7BAH - chains A and B of the 4 polymer chains in the assembly; structure by X-ray diffraction, 1.89 A resolution.

Chain A (and B):
Protein: Antiviral innate immune response receptor RIG-I
Organism: Homo sapiens
Notes: EC 3.6.4.13; chain B of this document is another copy of the same molecule, construct and numbering; everything in this record applies to it too
Reference sequence: O95786 (DDX58_HUMAN); residues 802-925 here = UniProt positions 802-925
Chain sequence (127 residues; numbered 799 to 925; the number before each row is that of its first residue):
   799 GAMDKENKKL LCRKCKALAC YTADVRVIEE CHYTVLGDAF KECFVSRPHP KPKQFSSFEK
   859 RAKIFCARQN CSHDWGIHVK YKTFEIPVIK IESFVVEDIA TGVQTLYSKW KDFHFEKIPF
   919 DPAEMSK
Not modelled in the structure: 799-802, 924-925 (chain B: 799-801, 924-925)
Construct notes: expression tag (799-801)
Bound ions: Zn2+: Cys810, Cys813, Cys864, Cys869
UniProt features mapped onto this chain:
  - binding site (Zn(2+)): Cys810, Cys813, Cys864, Cys869
  - modified residue: Ser854 (Phosphoserine), Ser855 (Phosphoserine), Lys858 (N6-acetyllysine), Lys909 (N6-acetyllysine)
  - cross-link: Lys812 (Glycyl lysine isopeptide (Lys-Gly) (interchain with G-Cter in ubiquitin))
  - mutagenesis: Lys849 (K849R: Decreased ubiquitination and function in RIG-I signaling pathway without effect on RNA-binding; when associated with R-788, R-851, R-888, R-907 and R-909), Lys851 (K851R: Decreased ubiquitination and function in RIG-I signaling pathway without effect on RNA-binding; when associated with R-788, R-849, R-888, R-907 and R-909), Lys888 (K888R: Decreased ubiquitination and function in RIG-I signaling pathway without effect on RNA-binding; when associated with R-788, R-849, R-851, R-907 and R-909), Lys907 (K907R: Decreased ubiquitination and function in RIG-I signaling pathway without effect on RNA-binding; when associated with R-788, R-849, R-851, R-888 and R-909), Lys909 (K909Q: Acetylation-mimic mutant which abolishes the ability to inhibit viral replication; K909R: Acetylation-resistant mutant which inhibits viral replication similar to the wild-type ...)
Reported in the primary citation:
  - specificity-determining residues: Gly874, Ile875
  - mutagenesis - H830A: increased signaling
  - mutagenesis - I875A: increased binding to p-dsRNA
  - mutagenesis - I875A: increased signaling in response to synthetic 5 ' p-dsRNA
  - mutagenesis - I875A: decreased binding to ' OH-dsRNA
  - mutagenesis - I875A: unchanged signaling in response to ' OH-dsRNA

How chain A and chain B interact:
Chains A and B do not touch in the deposited assembly.

Overview:
No residue of chain A is in contact with chain B. Cys810(A), Cys813(A), Cys864(A) and Cys869(A) coordinate
Zn2+. From UniProt: 4 Zn2+-binding residues and 5 mutagenesis sites on chain A. The paper reports that H830A
of chain A increases signaling; specificity determinants Gly874(A) and Ile875(A).
Chain A and chain B are both Antiviral innate immune response receptor RIG-I (Homo sapiens); the structure,
Structure of RIG-I CTD bound to OH-RNA, was determined by X-ray diffraction, deposited together with 7BAI.
